Entry 8QMV (X-ray diffraction, 1.85 A resolution); this record covers chains A and B.

[Chain A (and B)]
Protein: RubisCO large subunit
Organism: synthetic construct
Notes: EC 4.1.1.39; chain B of this document is another copy of the same molecule, construct and numbering; everything in this record applies to it too
Sequence (457 residues; each row starts with the number of its first residue):
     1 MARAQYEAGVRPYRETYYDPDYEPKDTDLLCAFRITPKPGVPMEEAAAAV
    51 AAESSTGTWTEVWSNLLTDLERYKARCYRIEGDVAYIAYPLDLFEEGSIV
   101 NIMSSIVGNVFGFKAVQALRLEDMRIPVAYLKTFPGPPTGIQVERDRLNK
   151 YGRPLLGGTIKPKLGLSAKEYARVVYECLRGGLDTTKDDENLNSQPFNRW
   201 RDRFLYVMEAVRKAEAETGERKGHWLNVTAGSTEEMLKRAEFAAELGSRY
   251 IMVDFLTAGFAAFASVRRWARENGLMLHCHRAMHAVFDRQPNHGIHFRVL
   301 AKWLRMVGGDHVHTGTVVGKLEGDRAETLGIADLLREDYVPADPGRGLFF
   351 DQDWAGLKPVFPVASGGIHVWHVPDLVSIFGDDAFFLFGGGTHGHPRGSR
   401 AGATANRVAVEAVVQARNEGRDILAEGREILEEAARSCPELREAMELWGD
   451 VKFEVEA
Not modelled in the structure: 1-5, 454-457 (chain B: 1-5, 455-457)
Modified positions: Lys187 (lysine nz-carboxylic acid; KCX)
What the authors report for this chain:
  - mutagenesis - L192I: decreased catalytic activity on AncSSU
  - mutagenesis - G158C: decreased catalytic activity on in the absence of AncSSU
  - mutagenesis - G158C/L192I: decreased catalytic activity on with AncSSU

[Chain A / chain B interface]
Pairs across the interface - 253 pairs, chain A then chain B:
  Tyr6(A) with His393(B), hydrogen bond (side chain-backbone); Gly394(B), hydrogen bond (side chain-backbone); His395(B), hydrogen bond (side chain-backbone); Pro396(B)
  Ala8(A) with Gly394(B); Pro396(B), hydrophobic; Leu447(B), hydrophobic
  Gly9(A) with Leu447(B)
  Val10(A) with Val451(B), hydrophobic
  Lys38(A) with Glu454(B), salt bridge
  Ala52(A) with Lys163(B)
  Glu53(A) with Lys163(B); Lys320(B), salt bridge
  Ser55(A) with Lys163(B); Leu164(B); Asn191(B)
  Thr56(A) with Pro162(B); Lys163(B), hydrogen bond (backbone-backbone); Leu164(B)
  Gly57(A) with Lys163(B)
  Thr58(A) with Lys320(B), hydrogen bond
  Trp59(A) with Gly367(B); Ile368(B); His369(B); Gly390(B); Gly391(B); Trp448(B); Val451(B), hydrophobic
  Thr60(A) with Gly390(B); Trp448(B), hydrogen bond
  Glu61(A) with Gly394(B)
  Val62(A) with His393(B); Gly394(B)
  Trp63(A) with Arg173(B); His393(B), hydrogen bond (backbone-backbone); Gly398(B); Ser399(B), hydrogen bond
  Ser64(A) with Lys161(B), hydrogen bond (side chain-backbone); Pro162(B); Leu166(B); Val174(B)
  Asn65(A) with Pro162(B)
  Leu67(A) with Leu166(B), hydrophobic; Glu170(B); Arg173(B)
  Thr68(A) with Gly165(B), hydrogen bond (side chain-backbone)
  Tyr73(A) with Gly165(B); Phe197(B)
  Asp92(A) with Gln195(B); Pro196(B); Phe197(B)
  Leu93(A) with Leu164(B); Gln195(B), hydrogen bond (backbone-side chain)
  Phe94(A) with Gln195(B)
  Glu95(A) with Asn193(B); Ser194(B), hydrogen bond (side chain-backbone); Gln195(B); Arg239(B), salt bridge
  Glu96(A) with Pro196(B); Arg199(B), salt bridge
  Ser98(A) with Ala230(B); Gly231(B)
  Val100(A) with Thr229(B); Ala230(B); Thr257(B); Ala258(B)
  Asn101(A) with Asn191(B), hydrogen bond (side chain-backbone); Asn193(B), hydrogen bond; Gln195(B)
  Met103(A) with Thr257(B)
  Ser104(A) with Glu190(B); Asn191(B); Asp254(B), hydrogen bond; Thr257(B), hydrogen bond
  Ser105(A) with Asn191(B), hydrogen bond
  Val107(A) with Met283(B); Val286(B)
  Gly108(A) with Ala282(B); Met283(B), hydrogen bond (backbone-backbone)
  Asn109(A) with Glu190(B), hydrogen bond; His280(B); Leu321(B)
  Phe111(A) with Ala285(B); Val286(B), hydrophobic; Arg289(B), hydrogen bond (backbone-side chain)
  Gly112(A) with Ala285(B); Arg289(B); Leu321(B); Glu322(B), hydrogen bond (backbone-backbone)
  Phe113(A) with Arg289(B), hydrogen bond (backbone-side chain); Lys320(B); Leu321(B), hydrophobic
  Lys114(A) with Val317(B), hydrogen bond (side chain-backbone); Val318(B); Gly319(B), hydrogen bond (side chain-backbone); Lys320(B), hydrogen bond (backbone-backbone); Leu321(B); Glu322(B); Phe453(B); Glu454(B), hydrogen bond (side chain-backbone)
  Val116(A) with Arg289(B), hydrogen bond (backbone-side chain)
  Gln117(A) with Arg289(B); Gln290(B), hydrogen bond (backbone-side chain)
  Ala118(A) with Gln290(B)
  Lys161(A) with Thr58(B); Ser64(B), hydrogen bond (backbone-side chain)
  Pro162(A) with Thr56(B); Ser64(B); Asn65(B)
  Lys163(A) with Glu53(B); Ser55(B); Thr56(B), hydrogen bond (backbone-backbone); Gly57(B)
  Leu164(A) with Ser55(B); Thr56(B); Leu93(B), hydrophobic
  Gly165(A) with Thr68(B), hydrogen bond (backbone-side chain); Tyr73(B)
  Leu166(A) with Ser64(B); Leu67(B), hydrophobic
  Glu170(A) with Leu67(B)
  Arg173(A) with Trp63(B); Leu67(B)
  Val174(A) with Ser64(B)
  Glu190(A) with Ser104(B); Asn109(B), hydrogen bond
  Asn191(A) with Ser55(B); Asn101(B), hydrogen bond (backbone-side chain); Ser104(B); Ser105(B), hydrogen bond
  Asn193(A) with Glu95(B); Asn101(B), hydrogen bond
  Ser194(A) with Glu95(B), hydrogen bond (backbone-side chain)
  Gln195(A) with Asp92(B); Leu93(B), hydrogen bond (side chain-backbone); Phe94(B); Glu95(B); Asn101(B)
  Pro196(A) with Asp92(B); Phe94(B); Glu96(B)
  Phe197(A) with Tyr73(B); Asp92(B)
  Arg199(A) with Glu96(B), salt bridge
  Thr229(A) with Val100(B)
  Ala230(A) with Ser98(B); Val100(B); Ala261(B)
  Gly231(A) with Ser98(B), hydrogen bond (backbone-side chain); Phe260(B); Ala261(B); Ala264(B)
  Ser232(A) with Ala261(B); Ser265(B)
  Thr233(A) with Thr233(B), hydrogen bond; Ala261(B), hydrogen bond (backbone-backbone); Ala262(B); Ser265(B), hydrogen bond (backbone-side chain)
  Glu234(A) with Leu237(B); Ser265(B), hydrogen bond
  Leu237(A) with Glu234(B)
  Arg239(A) with Glu95(B), salt bridge
  Asp254(A) with Ser104(B), hydrogen bond
  Thr257(A) with Val100(B); Met103(B); Ser104(B), hydrogen bond
  Ala258(A) with Val100(B); Gly259(B); Phe260(B), hydrogen bond (backbone-backbone); Ala261(B), hydrogen bond (backbone-backbone)
  Gly259(A) with Ala258(B); Gly259(B)
  Phe260(A) with Gly231(B); Ala258(B), hydrogen bond (backbone-backbone)
  Ala261(A) with Gly231(B); Ser232(B); Thr233(B), hydrogen bond (backbone-backbone); Met236(B), hydrophobic; Ala258(B), hydrogen bond (backbone-backbone); Ala262(B), hydrophobic
  Ala262(A) with Thr233(B); Ala261(B), hydrophobic; Ala262(B)
  Ala264(A) with Gly231(B)
  Ser265(A) with Ser232(B); Thr233(B), hydrogen bond (side chain-backbone); Glu234(B), hydrogen bond
  Arg268(A) with Glu234(B)
  His280(A) with Asn109(B)
  Ala282(A) with Gly108(B)
  Met283(A) with Val107(B); Gly108(B), hydrogen bond (backbone-backbone)
  Ala285(A) with Phe111(B); Gly112(B); His293(B), hydrogen bond (backbone-side chain)
  Val286(A) with Val107(B); Phe111(B), hydrophobic; Phe287(B), hydrophobic; His293(B); Ile295(B), hydrophobic
  Phe287(A) with Val286(B), hydrophobic
  Arg289(A) with Phe111(B), hydrogen bond (side chain-backbone); Gly112(B); Phe113(B), hydrogen bond (side chain-backbone); Val116(B), hydrogen bond (side chain-backbone); Gln117(B); His293(B)
  Gln290(A) with Gln117(B), hydrogen bond (side chain-backbone); Ala118(B); His293(B), hydrogen bond
  His293(A) with Ala285(B), hydrogen bond (side chain-backbone); Val286(B), hydrogen bond (side chain-backbone); Arg289(B); Gln290(B), hydrogen bond
  Ile295(A) with Val286(B), hydrophobic
  Val317(A) with Lys114(B), hydrogen bond (backbone-side chain)
  Val318(A) with Lys114(B)
  Gly319(A) with Lys114(B), hydrogen bond (backbone-side chain)
  Lys320(A) with Glu53(B), salt bridge; Thr58(B), hydrogen bond; Phe113(B); Lys114(B), hydrogen bond (backbone-backbone)
  Leu321(A) with Asn109(B); Gly112(B); Phe113(B), hydrophobic; Lys114(B)
  Glu322(A) with Gly112(B), hydrogen bond (backbone-backbone); Lys114(B)
  Gly367(A) with Trp59(B)
  Ile368(A) with Trp59(B)
  His369(A) with Trp59(B)
  Gly390(A) with Trp59(B); Thr60(B)
  Gly391(A) with Trp59(B)
  His393(A) with Tyr6(B), hydrogen bond (backbone-side chain); Val62(B); Trp63(B), hydrogen bond (backbone-backbone)
  Gly394(A) with Tyr6(B), hydrogen bond (backbone-side chain); Ala8(B); Glu61(B); Val62(B)
  His395(A) with Tyr6(B), hydrogen bond (backbone-side chain)
  Pro396(A) with Tyr6(B); Ala8(B), hydrophobic
  Gly398(A) with Trp63(B)
  Ser399(A) with Trp63(B), hydrogen bond
  Leu447(A) with Ala8(B); Gly9(B)
  Trp448(A) with Trp59(B); Thr60(B), hydrogen bond
  Val451(A) with Val10(B), hydrophobic; Trp59(B), hydrophobic
  Phe453(A) with Lys114(B)
Interface residues without a listed pair, chain A (112 interface residues in all): Ser54, Leu70, Met236, Gly294
Interface residues without a listed pair, chain B (113 interface residues in all): Ala52, Ser54, Leu70, Arg268, Asn292, Gly294

[Summary]
112 residues of chain A face 113 of chain B across their interface; the contacts include 72 hydrogen bonds and
7 salt bridges. Polar contacts include Lys38(A)-Glu454(B), Glu53(A)-Lys320(B) and Glu95(A)-Arg239(B). From the
paper: L192I of chain A reduces catalytic activity on AncSSU; G158C of chain A reduces catalytic activity on
in the absence of AncSSU.
Both chains are RubisCO large subunit (synthetic construct). Entry 8QMV (L2 forming RubisCO derived from
ancestral sequence reconstruction of the last common ancestor of Form I'' ...) was determined by X-ray
diffraction, deposited together with 8QMW.
